PDB entry 5J1G | X-ray diffraction, 1.80 A resolution | chain A

== Chain A ==
Molecule: Plectin
Source organism: Homo sapiens
UniProtKB: Q15149 (PLEC_HUMAN), isoform Q15149-2; numbering as in UniProt (aligned over 1004-1233)
Sequence (234 residues; row label = number of the first residue in the row):
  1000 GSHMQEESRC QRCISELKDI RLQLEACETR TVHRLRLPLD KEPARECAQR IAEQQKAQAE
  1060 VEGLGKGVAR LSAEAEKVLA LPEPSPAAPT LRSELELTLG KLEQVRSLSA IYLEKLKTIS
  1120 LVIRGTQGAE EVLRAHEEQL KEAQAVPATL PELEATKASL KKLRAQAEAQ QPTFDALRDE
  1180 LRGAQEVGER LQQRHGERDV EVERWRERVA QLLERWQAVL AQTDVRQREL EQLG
Unresolved in the structure: 1000-1003, 1232-1233
Differences from the reference sequence: expression tag (1000-1003)
What the authors report for this chain:
  - contacts within the chain: Arg-1035/Glu-1196 (salt bridge), Leu-1152/Lys-1156, Lys-1156/Leu-1229, Glu-1153/Lys-1156, Lys-1156/Glu-1230

== Summary ==
The paper reports contacts within the chain involving Arg-1035, Glu-1196 and Lys-1156 among others.
Chain A is Plectin (Homo sapiens); the structure, Structure of the spectrin repeats 7 and 8 of the plakin
domain of plectin, was determined by X-ray diffraction together with 5J1F, 5J1H and 5J1I from the same study.
